PDB entry 8ZPU | X-ray diffraction, 2.80 A resolution | chains A and C

Chain A:
Name: scFv
Source organism: Oryctolagus cuniculus
Notes: antibody fragment or engineered binder
Amino-acid sequence (257 residues; numbered 1 to 257; the number before each row is that of its first residue):
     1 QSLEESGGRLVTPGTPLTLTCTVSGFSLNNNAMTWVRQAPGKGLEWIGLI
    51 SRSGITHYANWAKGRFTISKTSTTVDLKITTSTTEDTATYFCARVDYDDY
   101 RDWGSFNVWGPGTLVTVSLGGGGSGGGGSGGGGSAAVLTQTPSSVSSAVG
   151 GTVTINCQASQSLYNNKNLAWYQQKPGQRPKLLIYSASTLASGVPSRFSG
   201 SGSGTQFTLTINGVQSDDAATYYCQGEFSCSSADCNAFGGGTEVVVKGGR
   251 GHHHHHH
Not modelled in the structure: 119-134, 249-257
Cystine bridges: Cys-21/Cys-92, Cys-157/Cys-224, Cys-230/Cys-235

Chain C:
Name: Phe-pro-gln-phe-sep-tyr-ser
Amino-acid sequence (12 residues; row label = number of the first residue in the row):
     1 RPHFPQFSYSAS
Not modelled in the structure: 1-3, 11-12
Modified residues: Ser-8 (phosphoserine; SEP)

How chain A and chain C interact:
Pairs across the interface - 27 pairs, chain A then chain C:
  Leu-49(A) with Phe-7(C), hydrophobic
  Ser-51(A) with Phe-7(C); Ser-8(C)
  Arg-52(A) with Pro-5(C); Ser-8(C)
  Ser-53(A) with Ser-8(C)
  Ile-55(A) with Phe-7(C); Ser-10(C)
  His-57(A) with Phe-7(C), hydrogen bond (side chain-backbone); Tyr-9(C), hydrogen bond (side chain-backbone)
  Tyr-97(A) with Pro-5(C), hydrophobic; Phe-7(C), hydrophobic; Ser-8(C)
  Asp-98(A) with Phe-4(C)
  Asp-99(A) with Phe-4(C)
  Tyr-100(A) with Phe-4(C)
  Arg-101(A) with Phe-4(C)
  Asp-102(A) with Phe-4(C)
  Tyr-164(A) with Phe-4(C); Gln-6(C)
  Glu-227(A) with Gln-6(C), hydrogen bond; Phe-7(C)
  Phe-228(A) with Gln-6(C), hydrogen bond (backbone-side chain)
  Ser-229(A) with Gln-6(C)
  Cys-230(A) with Gln-6(C), hydrogen bond (backbone-side chain); Phe-7(C), hydrophobic
  Cys-235(A) with Phe-7(C), hydrophobic
Other interface residues (no listed pair), chain A (20 interface residues in all): Val-95, Asn-236
Interface features reported in the paper:
  - epitope / paratope residues, chain A: Tyr-97(A)

Summary:
Chain A and chain C form an interface of 20 and 7 residues respectively; the contacts include 5 hydrogen
bonds. Polar contacts include His-57(A)/Phe-7(C), His-57(A)/Tyr-9(C) and Glu-227(A)/Gln-6(C). The paper
reports the epitope/paratope residue Tyr-97(A).
Chain A is scFv (Oryctolagus cuniculus) and chain C is Phe-pro-gln-phe-sep-tyr-ser; the structure, Crystal
structure of the anti-phosphorylated peptide C7 scFv antibody with peptide bound, was determined by X-ray
diffraction (same publication as 8ZXW and 8JOW).
